7CLD - chains C and E of the 6 polymer chains in the assembly; structure by X-ray diffraction, 2.61 A resolution.

Chain C:
Name: Tubulin alpha-1B chain
Organism: Sus scrofa
Reference sequence: Q2XVP4 (TBA1B_PIG); residues 1-450 here = UniProt positions 1-450
Amino-acid sequence (450 residues; numbered 1 to 450; the number before each row is that of its first residue):
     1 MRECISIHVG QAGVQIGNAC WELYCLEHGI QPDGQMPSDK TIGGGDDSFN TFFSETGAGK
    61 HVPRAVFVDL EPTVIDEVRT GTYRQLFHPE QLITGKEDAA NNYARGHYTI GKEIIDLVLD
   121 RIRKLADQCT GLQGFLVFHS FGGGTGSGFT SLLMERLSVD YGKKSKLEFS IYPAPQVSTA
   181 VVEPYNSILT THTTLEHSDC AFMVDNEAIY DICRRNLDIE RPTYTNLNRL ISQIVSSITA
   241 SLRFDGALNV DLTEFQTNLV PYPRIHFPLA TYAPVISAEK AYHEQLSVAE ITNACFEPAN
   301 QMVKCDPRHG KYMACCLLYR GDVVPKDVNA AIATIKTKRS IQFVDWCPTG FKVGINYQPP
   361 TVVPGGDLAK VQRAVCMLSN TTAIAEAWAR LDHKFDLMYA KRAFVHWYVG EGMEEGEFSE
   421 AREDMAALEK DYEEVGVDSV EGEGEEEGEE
Unresolved in the structure: 441-450
Metal / ion sites: Ca2+ site 1: Asp-39, Thr-41, Gly-44, Glu-55; Ca2+ site 2 near Glu-55 (its only coordinating residue here)
Ligand contacts:
  - G2X (6-[2,6-bis(fluoranyl)-4-[3-(methylamino)propoxy]phenyl]-5-chloranyl-N-[(2S)-1,1,1-tris(fluoranyl)propan-2-yl]-[1,2,4]triazolo[1,5-a]pyrimidin-7-amine), molecule 1: Val-177, Ser-178, Thr-179, Asn-206, Glu-207, Tyr-210, Asp-211, Arg-214, Arg-221, Pro-222, Thr-223, Tyr-224, Leu-227
  - G2X, molecule 2: Ala-247, Leu-248, Pro-325, Lys-326, Val-328, Asn-329, Val-353, Ile-355
  - GTP (guanosine-5'-triphosphate): Gly-10, Gln-11, Ala-12, Gln-15, Asp-69, Asp-98, Ala-99, Ala-100, Asn-101, Ser-140, Gly-142, Gly-143, Gly-144, Thr-145, Gly-146, Ile-171, Thr-179, Glu-183, Asn-206, Tyr-224, Leu-227, Asn-228, Ile-231
UniProt features mapped onto this chain:
  - motif: Met-1 to Cys-4 (MREC motif)
  - active site: Glu-254
  - binding site (GTP): Gly-10, Gln-11, Ala-12, Gln-15, Glu-71, Ala-99, Ser-140, Gly-143, Gly-144, Thr-145, Gly-146, Thr-179, Glu-183, Asn-206, Tyr-224, Asn-228, Leu-252
  - binding site (Mg(2+)): Glu-71
  - modified residue: Lys-40 (N6,N6,N6-trimethyllysine), Ser-48 (Phosphoserine), Ser-232 (Phosphoserine), Tyr-282 (3'-nitrotyrosine), Arg-339 (Omega-N-methylarginine), Ser-439 (Phosphoserine), Glu-443 (5-glutamyl polyglutamate), Glu-445 (5-glutamyl polyglutamate)
  - cross-link (Glycyl lysine isopeptide (Lys-Gly)): Lys-326 (interchain with G-Cter in ubiquitin), Lys-370 (interchain with G-Cter in ubiquitin)
What the authors report for this chain:
  - binding site for G2X: Asn-206, Asp-211, Arg-221, Thr-223, Tyr-224, Asn-329
  - binding site for GTP: Tyr-224

Chain E:
Name: Stathmin-4
Organism: Rattus norvegicus
Reference sequence: P63043 (STMN4_RAT); residues 5-145 here correspond to UniProt positions 49-189 (UniProt number = residue number + 44)
Amino-acid sequence (143 residues; row label = number of the first residue in the row):
     3 MADMEVIELN KCTSGQSFEV ILKPPSFDGV PEFNASLPRR RDPSLEEIQK KLEAAEERRK
    63 YQEAELLKHL AEKREHEREV IQKAIEENNN FIKMAKEKLA QKMESNKENR EAHLAAMLER
   123 LQEKDKHAEE VRKNKELKEE ASR
Unresolved in the structure: 3-5, 29-43, 144-145
Construct notes: expression tag (3-4)
UniProt features mapped onto this chain:
  - modified residue: Ser-46 (Phosphoserine)

How chain C and chain E interact:
Pairs across the interface (34):
  His-107(C) with Lys-104(E); Met-105(E)
  Tyr-108(C) with Lys-104(E); Met-105(E), hydrophobic; Asn-108(E)
  Thr-109(C) with Arg-112(E)
  Lys-112(C) with Met-105(E)
  Leu-152(C) with Leu-101(E), hydrophobic; Met-105(E), hydrophobic
  Glu-155(C) with Leu-101(E); Lys-104(E), salt bridge
  Arg-156(C) with Leu-101(E)
  Ser-158(C) with Phe-93(E); Ile-94(E)
  Val-159(C) with Ile-94(E); Ala-97(E), hydrophobic; Lys-98(E)
  Gly-162(C) with Asn-90(E); Phe-93(E); Ile-94(E)
  Lys-163(C) with Asn-90(E), hydrogen bond (backbone-side chain); Phe-93(E)
  Thr-193(C) with Lys-104(E)
  Glu-196(C) with Phe-93(E)
  His-197(C) with Ala-97(E)
  Val-409(C) with His-115(E), hydrogen bond (backbone-side chain)
  Gly-410(C) with Arg-112(E)
  Glu-411(C) with Asn-108(E); Arg-112(E), salt bridge
  Gly-412(C) with Asn-108(E), hydrogen bond (backbone-side chain); Asn-111(E), hydrogen bond (backbone-side chain); Arg-112(E)
  Met-413(C) with Asn-108(E)
  Glu-414(C) with Asn-111(E), hydrogen bond

Summary:
The interface between chain C and chain E involves 20 residues on one side and 12 on the other, with 5
hydrogen bonds and 2 salt bridges. Polar pairs include Glu-155(C)/Lys-104(E), Glu-411(C)/Arg-112(E) and
Lys-163(C)/Asn-90(E). The paper reports a binding site for G2X at Asn-206(C), Asp-211(C) and Arg-221(C) among
others; a binding site for GTP at Tyr-224(C).
Chain C is Tubulin alpha-1B chain (Sus scrofa) and chain E is Stathmin-4 (Rattus norvegicus); the structure,
Crystal structure of T2R-TTL-Cevipabulin complex, was determined by X-ray diffraction together with 7DP8 from
the same study.
